6HJG - chains A and B; structure by X-ray diffraction, 1.90 A resolution.

# Chain A (and B)
Name: Proline racemase A
Organism: Trypanosoma cruzi (strain CL Brener)
Notes: EC 5.1.1.4; chain B of this document is another copy of the same molecule, construct and numbering; everything in this record applies to it too
Reference sequence: Q4DA80 (PRCMA_TRYCC); residues 2-393 here correspond to UniProt positions 32-423 (UniProt number = residue number + 30)
Chain sequence (414 residues; each row starts with the number of its first residue):
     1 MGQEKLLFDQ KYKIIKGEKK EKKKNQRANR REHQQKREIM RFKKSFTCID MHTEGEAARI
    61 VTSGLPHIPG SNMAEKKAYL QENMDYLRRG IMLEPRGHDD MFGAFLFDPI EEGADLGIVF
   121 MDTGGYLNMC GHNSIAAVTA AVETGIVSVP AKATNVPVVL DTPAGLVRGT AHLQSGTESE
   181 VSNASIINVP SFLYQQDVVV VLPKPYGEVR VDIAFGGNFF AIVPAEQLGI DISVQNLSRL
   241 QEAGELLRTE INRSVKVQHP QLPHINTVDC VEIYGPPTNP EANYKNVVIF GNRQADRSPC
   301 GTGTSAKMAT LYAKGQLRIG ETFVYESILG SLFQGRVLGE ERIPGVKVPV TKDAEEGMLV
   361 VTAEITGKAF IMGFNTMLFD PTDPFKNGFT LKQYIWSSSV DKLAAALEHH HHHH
Not modelled in the structure: 1-37, 203-207, 395-414 (chain B: 1-20, 397-414)
Differences from the reference sequence: initiating methionine (1); conflict I118 (Met148 in Q4DA80); expression tag (394-414)
Small-molecule neighbours: laevulinic acid (SHF): C130, G131, H132, D296, C300, G301, T302
Reported in the primary citation:
  - binding site for laevulinic acid: G131, H132, G301, T302
  - conformationally variable residues (loop rearrangement): C130 to H132
  - catalytic residues: C130 (proposed by the authors, not directly observed)

# Interface between chain A and chain B
Residue-residue contacts (90):
  R41(A) - E143(B)  salt bridge
  R41(A) - E180(B)  salt bridge
  R41(A) - I371(B)
  F42(A) - F374(B)  hydrophobic
  H52(A) - P95(B)
  H52(A) - D383(B)  salt bridge
  H52(A) - F385(B)
  E54(A) - F385(B)
  G55(A) - P95(B)
  G55(A) - F385(B)
  G55(A) - F389(B)
  E94(A) - R297(B)  salt bridge
  P95(A) - H52(B)
  P95(A) - M372(B)
  R96(A) - M372(B)
  G97(A) - H98(B)
  H98(A) - G97(B)
  H98(A) - H98(B)
  V142(A) - Q35(B)
  E143(A) - Q35(B)
  E143(A) - I39(B)
  T144(A) - K36(B)
  T144(A) - I39(B)
  G145(A) - E32(B)
  G145(A) - Q35(B)
  I146(A) - E32(B)
  V147(A) - E32(B)
  V147(A) - Q35(B)
  S148(A) - A28(B)  hydrogen bond (side chain-backbone)
  S148(A) - E32(B)  hydrogen bond
  S148(A) - Q35(B)
  V149(A) - R31(B)
  V149(A) - Q35(B)
  A151(A) - R31(B)
  E178(A) - Q35(B)
  E178(A) - E38(B)
  S179(A) - Q35(B)
  S179(A) - E38(B)
  E180(A) - E38(B)
  E180(A) - I39(B)
  E180(A) - K43(B)  salt bridge
  V234(A) - L391(B)  hydrophobic
  V234(A) - Q393(B)
  Q235(A) - Q393(B)
  L237(A) - L391(B)  hydrophobic
  R297(A) - E94(B)  salt bridge
  R297(A) - L391(B)
  L329(A) - F385(B)  hydrophobic
  L329(A) - F389(B)  hydrophobic
  L329(A) - L391(B)  hydrophobic
  S331(A) - F385(B)
  F370(A) - T382(B)
  F370(A) - D383(B)
  F370(A) - P384(B)
  I371(A) - L378(B)  hydrophobic
  M372(A) - P95(B)
  M372(A) - R96(B)
  M372(A) - M377(B)
  M372(A) - L378(B)  hydrogen bond (backbone-backbone)
  G373(A) - T376(B)
  F374(A) - I39(B)  hydrophobic
  F374(A) - N375(B)
  F374(A) - T376(B)  hydrogen bond (backbone-backbone)
  F374(A) - L378(B)  hydrophobic
  N375(A) - F374(B)
  N375(A) - N375(B)
  T376(A) - G373(B)
  T376(A) - F374(B)  hydrogen bond (backbone-backbone)
  M377(A) - M372(B)
  L378(A) - I371(B)  hydrophobic
  L378(A) - M372(B)  hydrogen bond (backbone-backbone)
  L378(A) - F374(B)  hydrophobic
  D380(A) - F370(B)
  T382(A) - F370(B)
  D383(A) - H52(B)  salt bridge
  D383(A) - F370(B)
  P384(A) - F370(B)
  F385(A) - H52(B)
  F385(A) - E54(B)
  F385(A) - G55(B)
  F385(A) - L329(B)  hydrophobic
  F389(A) - G55(B)
  F389(A) - R297(B)
  L391(A) - V234(B)
  L391(A) - L237(B)  hydrophobic
  L391(A) - R297(B)
  L391(A) - L329(B)  hydrophobic
  Q393(A) - Q235(B)  hydrogen bond
  Q393(A) - S238(B)
  Y394(A) - Q235(B)
Also at the interface, not in a pair above, chain A (47 interface residues in all): P150
Also at the interface, not in a pair above, chain B (45 interface residues in all): N29, M40, S331, K368, D380

# Overview
Chain A and chain B form an interface of 47 and 45 residues respectively, with 7 hydrogen bonds and 7 salt
bridges. Polar contacts include R41(A)-E143(B), R41(A)-E180(B) and H52(A)-D383(B). Bound to chain A:
laevulinic acid. From the paper: the catalytic residue C130(A); a binding site for laevulinic acid at G131(A),
H132(A) and G301(A) among others.
Chain A and chain B are both Proline racemase A (Trypanosoma cruzi (strain CL Brener)); the structure,
Trypanosoma cruzi proline racemase in complex with inhibitor OxoPA, was determined by X-ray diffraction
together with 6HJE and 6HJF from the same study.
